Entry 7SL1 (electron microscopy, 3.40 A resolution); this record covers chains C and E of the 6 polymer chains in the assembly.

Chain C:
Name: Insulin B chain
Source organism: Homo sapiens
UniProt: P01308 (INS_HUMAN); residues 1-30 here correspond to UniProt positions 25-54 (UniProt number = residue number + 24)
Sequence (30 residues; row label = number of the first residue in the row):
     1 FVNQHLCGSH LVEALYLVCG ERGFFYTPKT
Not modelled in the structure: 1-3, 27-30

Chain E:
Name: Insulin A chain
Source organism: Homo sapiens
UniProt: P01308 (INS_HUMAN); residues 1-21 here correspond to UniProt positions 90-110 (UniProt number = residue number + 89)
Sequence (21 residues; row label = number of the first residue in the row):
     1 GIEEQCCTSI CSLYQLENYC N
Sequence notes: engineered mutation Glu3 (Val92 in P01308)
Disulfides: Cys6-Cys11

Interface between chain C and chain E:
Pairs across the interface - 27 pairs, chain C then chain E:
  Gln4(C) with Ile10(E)
  His5(C) with Cys6(E); Cys7(E), hydrogen bond (side chain-backbone); Thr8(E); Ser9(E)
  Leu6(C) with Cys6(E), hydrogen bond (backbone-backbone); Cys7(E), hydrogen bond (backbone-backbone)
  Cys7(C) with Glu3(E); Cys7(E), disulfide
  Leu11(C) with Ile2(E), hydrophobic; Glu3(E)
  Leu15(C) with Leu16(E); Tyr19(E)
  Val18(C) with Leu16(E), hydrophobic
  Cys19(C) with Cys20(E), disulfide
  Arg22(C) with Cys20(E); Asn21(E), hydrogen bond (side chain-backbone)
  Gly23(C) with Cys20(E); Asn21(E), hydrogen bond (backbone-backbone)
  Phe24(C) with Tyr19(E); Cys20(E), hydrophobic; Asn21(E), hydrogen bond (backbone-side chain)
  Phe25(C) with Tyr19(E); Cys20(E); Asn21(E)
  Tyr26(C) with Ile2(E), hydrophobic; Glu3(E)
Other interface residues (no listed pair), chain C (14 interface residues in all): Ala14
Other interface residues (no listed pair), chain E (12 interface residues in all): Glu17
Disulfides between the chains: Cys7(C)-Cys7(E), Cys19(C)-Cys20(E)

Summary:
14 residues of chain C face 12 of chain E across their interface; the contacts include 2 disulfide bonds and 6
hydrogen bonds. Among the polar pairs are His5(C)-Cys7(E), Arg22(C)-Asn21(E) and Phe24(C)-Asn21(E).
Chain C is Insulin B chain and chain E is Insulin A chain, both from Homo sapiens; the structure, Full-length
insulin receptor bound with site 1 binding deficient mutant insulin (A-V3E), was determined by electron
microscopy together with 7SL2, 7SL3, 7SL4, 7SL6, 7SL7, 7STH and 3 further entries from the same study.
